Entry 5BNK (X-ray diffraction, 1.80 A resolution); this record covers chains A and B.

Chain A (and B):
Protein: Triosephosphate isomerase
Organism: Plasmodium falciparum
Notes: EC 5.3.1.1; chain B of this document is another copy of the same molecule, construct and numbering; everything in this record applies to it too
UniProtKB: Q07412 (TPIS_PLAFA); residue numbers follow UniProt; this construct covers 1-248
Chain sequence (248 residues; numbered 1 to 248; the number before each row is that of its first residue):
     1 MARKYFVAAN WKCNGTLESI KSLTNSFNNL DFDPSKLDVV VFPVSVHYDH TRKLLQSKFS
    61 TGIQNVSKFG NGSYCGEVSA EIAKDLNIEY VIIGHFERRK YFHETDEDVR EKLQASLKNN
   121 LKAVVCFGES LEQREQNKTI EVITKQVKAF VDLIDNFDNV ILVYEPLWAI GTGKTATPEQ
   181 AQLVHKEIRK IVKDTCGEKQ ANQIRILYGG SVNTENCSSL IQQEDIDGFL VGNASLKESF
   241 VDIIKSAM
Disordered / not traced: 1-2, 73-74 (chain B: 1-2, 70-75, 101, 135, 169-171)
Differences from the reference sequence: engineered mutation C75 (Thr in Q07412), V163 (Ala in Q07412)
Metal / ion sites: Na+: Y5, I221, Q223, I226
Swiss-Prot annotation at these positions:
  - active site: H95 (Electrophile), E165 (Proton acceptor)
  - binding site (D-glyceraldehyde 3-phosphate): N10, K12, G171, L230, G232, N233
  - mutagenesis: S73 (S73A: 3-fold decrease in substrate affinity; when associated with S-96), F96 (F96A: 2-fold decrease in substrate affinity; F96H: 6.7-fold decrease in substrate affinity; F96S: 5.5-fold decrease in substrate affinity. 3-fold decrease in substrate affinity ...), L167 (L167V: 3-fold decrease in substrate affinity; when associated with S-96)

How chain A and chain B interact:
Pairs across the interface (37; chain A residue first):
  C13(A) - E77(B)  hydrogen bond (side chain-backbone)
  C13(A) - S79(B)  hydrogen bond (side chain-backbone)
  C13(A) - I82(B)  hydrophobic
  N14(A) - I82(B)
  G15(A) - I82(B)
  T16(A) - D85(B)  hydrogen bond
  L17(A) - D85(B)  hydrogen bond (backbone-side chain)
  L17(A) - L86(B)  hydrophobic
  V44(A) - V78(B)  hydrophobic
  S45(A) - S45(B)  hydrogen bond
  S45(A) - V46(B)
  S45(A) - V78(B)
  V46(A) - S45(B)
  V46(A) - I82(B)  hydrophobic
  V46(A) - L86(B)  hydrophobic
  H47(A) - I82(B)
  Q64(A) - G76(B)  hydrogen bond (side chain-backbone)
  N71(A) - C13(B)
  G72(A) - K12(B)
  G72(A) - C13(B)  hydrogen bond (backbone-backbone)
  G72(A) - N14(B)  hydrogen bond (backbone-side chain)
  C75(A) - N10(B)
  C75(A) - Q64(B)
  C75(A) - H95(B)
  C75(A) - E97(B)  hydrogen bond (backbone-side chain)
  G76(A) - Q64(B)  hydrogen bond (backbone-side chain)
  E77(A) - C13(B)  hydrogen bond (backbone-side chain)
  E77(A) - V44(B)
  V78(A) - V44(B)  hydrophobic
  V78(A) - S45(B)
  V78(A) - V46(B)  hydrophobic
  S79(A) - C13(B)  hydrogen bond (backbone-side chain)
  I82(A) - G15(B)
  I82(A) - V46(B)  hydrophobic
  I82(A) - H47(B)
  D85(A) - T16(B)
  D85(A) - L17(B)  hydrogen bond (side chain-backbone)
Also at the interface, not in a pair above, chain A (23 interface residues in all): D49, I63, G70, F102
Also at the interface, not in a pair above, chain B (25 interface residues in all): I63, N65, I88, F102

Overview:
23 residues of chain A and 25 residues of chain B are in contact; the contacts include 13 hydrogen bonds.
Polar contacts include C13(A)-E77(B), C13(A)-S79(B) and T16(A)-D85(B).
Both chains are Triosephosphate isomerase (Plasmodium falciparum). Entry 5BNK (Crystal structure of T75C
mutant of Triosephosphate isomerase from Plasmodium falciparum) was determined by X-ray diffraction together
with 4ZZ9, 5BMW, 5BMX and 5BRB from the same study.
